7UPR - chains C and D of the 7 polymer chains in the assembly; structure by electron microscopy, 3.20 A resolution.

# Chain C (and D)
Name: Outer mitochondrial transmembrane helix translocase
From: Homo sapiens
Notes: EC 7.4.2.-; chain D of this document is another copy of the same molecule, construct and numbering; everything in this record applies to it too
UniProt: Q8NBU5 (ATAD1_HUMAN); residue numbers follow UniProt; this construct covers 42-361
Amino-acid sequence (341 residues; each row starts with the number of its first residue):
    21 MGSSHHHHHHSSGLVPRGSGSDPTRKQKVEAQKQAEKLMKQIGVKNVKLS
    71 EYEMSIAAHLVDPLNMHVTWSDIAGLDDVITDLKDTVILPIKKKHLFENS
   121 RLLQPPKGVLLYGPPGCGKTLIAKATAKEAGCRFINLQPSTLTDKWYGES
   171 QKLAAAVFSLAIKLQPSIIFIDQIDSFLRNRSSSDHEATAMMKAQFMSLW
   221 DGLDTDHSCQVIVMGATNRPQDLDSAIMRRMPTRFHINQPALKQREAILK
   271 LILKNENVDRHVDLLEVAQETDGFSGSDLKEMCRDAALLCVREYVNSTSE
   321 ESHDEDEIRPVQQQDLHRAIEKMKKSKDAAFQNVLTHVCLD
Disordered / not traced: 21-43, 318-327, 352-361 (chain D: 21-42, 318-327, 352-361)
Differences from the reference sequence: initiating methionine (21); expression tag (22-41); engineered mutation Gln193 (Glu in Q8NBU5)
Metal / ion sites: Mg2+: Thr140 (together with ATP)
Ligand contacts:
  - ATP (adenosine-5'-triphosphate), molecule 1: Asp92, Ile93, Ala94, Pro135, Gly136, Cys137, Gly138, Lys139, Thr140, Leu141, Asp192, Gln193, Asn238, Ile268, Leu271, Gly296, Ser297, Lys300
  - ATP, molecule 2: Met217, Asp221, Asp226, Ala246, Arg249, Arg250
Curated features (UniProtKB/Swiss-Prot):
  - binding site (ATP): Gly133 to Thr140
  - modified residue: Ser322 (Phosphoserine)
What the authors report for this chain:
  - self-association interface (contacts with another copy of this molecule); pairs are residue here / residue on that copy: Ser346-Arg254, Gln333, Met343, Ala349
  - binding site for Unknown peptide substrate: Trp166, Tyr167, His206

# Interface between chain C and chain D
Residue-residue contacts - 75 pairs, chain C then chain D:
  Met86(C) with Leu223(D)
  Pro135(C) with Ser245(D)
  Gly136(C) with Arg249(D)
  Thr140(C) with Asp221(D); Gly222(D); Leu223(D)
  Ala143(C) with Leu223(D)
  Lys144(C) with Gly222(D); Leu223(D); Thr225(D); Asp226(D)
  Asn156(C) with Leu223(D)
  Gln158(C) with Gln215(D); Ser218(D); Leu219(D)
  Ser160(C) with Gln171(D); Gln215(D), hydrogen bond
  Thr163(C) with Tyr167(D); Gly168(D); Gln171(D), hydrogen bond; Met211(D)
  Asp164(C) with Tyr167(D)
  Lys165(C) with Thr44(D); Arg45(D); Tyr167(D); Glu169(D)
  Trp166(C) with Pro43(D), hydrophobic
  Ser170(C) with Tyr167(D)
  Asp192(C) with Ser218(D)
  Gln193(C) with Arg201(D); Ala214(D); Met217(D)
  Asp195(C) with Arg201(D), salt bridge
  Ser196(C) with Ala210(D); Ala214(D)
  Arg199(C) with Glu207(D); Met211(D)
  His206(C) with Tyr167(D); Glu207(D), hydrogen bond (backbone-side chain)
  Ala208(C) with Tyr167(D), hydrophobic
  Thr209(C) with Tyr167(D), hydrogen bond; Glu207(D), hydrogen bond
  Met212(C) with Tyr167(D)
  Asn238(C) with Arg201(D); Ala246(D)
  Arg239(C) with Arg201(D)
  Glu276(C) with Ser120(D), hydrogen bond; Arg121(D), hydrogen bond (side chain-backbone); Leu122(D)
  Ser297(C) with Arg249(D), hydrogen bond
  Lys300(C) with Leu122(D)
  Glu301(C) with Pro252(D); Thr253(D)
  Cys303(C) with Leu122(D), hydrophobic
  Arg304(C) with Thr106(D); Leu122(D); Gln124(D), hydrogen bond (side chain-backbone); Pro126(D); Thr253(D)
  Ala307(C) with Leu123(D), hydrophobic
  Leu308(C) with Asp105(D); Thr106(D); Phe117(D), hydrophobic
  Val311(C) with Phe117(D), hydrophobic
  Arg312(C) with Asp102(D), salt bridge; Asp105(D), salt bridge
  Met343(C) with Pro252(D)
  Ser346(C) with Tyr132(D); Arg254(D)
  Lys347(C) with Arg254(D)
  Ala349(C) with Tyr132(D), hydrophobic; Pro240(D); Met248(D), hydrophobic
  Ala350(C) with Pro240(D); Gln241(D)
Interface residues without a listed pair, chain C (50 interface residues in all): Arg45, Val81, Phe154, Pro159, Phe197, Asp205, Ile272, Tyr314, Val315, Lys345
Interface residues without a listed pair, chain D (50 interface residues in all): Tyr72, Pro110, Lys113, Leu116, Pro125, Trp166, Lys172, Ala175, Ser202

# Overview
Chain C and chain D each contribute 50 residues to their interface, with 9 hydrogen bonds and 3 salt bridges.
Polar pairs include Asp195(C)-Arg201(D), Arg312(C)-Asp102(D) and Arg312(C)-Asp105(D). Ligands of chain C: ATP.
From the paper: a binding site for Unknown peptide substrate at Trp166(C), Tyr167(C) and His206(C); a
self-association interface involving Gln333(C), Met343(C) and Ser346(C) among others.
Chain C and chain D are both Outer mitochondrial transmembrane helix translocase (Homo sapiens); the
structure, Human mitochondrial AAA protein ATAD1 (with a catalytic dead mutation) in complex with a peptide
substrate ..., was determined by electron microscopy (same publication as 7UPT).
